PDB entry 6UVD | X-ray diffraction, 2.15 A resolution | chains A and B

# Chain A (and B)
Name: Bcl-2-like protein 1
Organism: Homo sapiens
Notes: chain B of this document is another copy of the same molecule, construct and numbering; everything in this record applies to it too
UniProt: Q07817 (B2CL1_HUMAN); residue numbers follow UniProt; this construct covers 1-26, 83-209
Amino-acid sequence (158 residues; row label = number of the first residue in the row; note: 56 numbers in that range are skipped by the numbering (no residue carries them; nothing is unmodelled there); numbers below 1 keep their minus sign (Gly-4 is residue -4)):
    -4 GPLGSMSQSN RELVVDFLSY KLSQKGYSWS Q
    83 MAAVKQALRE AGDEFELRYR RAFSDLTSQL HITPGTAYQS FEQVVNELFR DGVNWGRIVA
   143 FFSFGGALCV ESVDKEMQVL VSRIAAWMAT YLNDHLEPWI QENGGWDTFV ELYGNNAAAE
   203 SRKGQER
Unresolved in the structure: -4, 198-209 (chain B: -4 to 2, 197-209)
Construct notes: expression tag (-4 to 0)
Curated features (UniProtKB/Swiss-Prot):
  - motif: Ser4 to Trp24 (BH4), Val86 to Arg100 (BH3), Glu129 to Gly148 (BH1), Pro180 to Tyr195 (BH2)
Small-molecule neighbours: XOU ((2R)-3-(Benzylsulfanyl)-2-({[(4-methylphenyl)methyl] [(4 phenylphenyl)carbonyl] carbamoyl}amino) propanoic acid): Ala93, Glu96, Phe97, Arg100, Tyr101, Ala104, Phe105, Leu108, Leu130, Asn136, Trp137, Gly138, Arg139, Val141, Ala142, Phe191, Leu194, Tyr195

# Chain A / chain B interface
Residue-residue contacts - 81 pairs, chain A then chain B:
  Met1(A) - Asn175(B)
  Met1(A) - Glu179(B)
  Ser4(A) - Met83(B)
  Asn5(A) - Ala171(B)
  Asn5(A) - Asn175(B)
  Glu7(A) - Ser25(B)  hydrogen bond
  Glu7(A) - Met83(B)
  Glu7(A) - Lys87(B)  salt bridge
  Leu8(A) - Val86(B)  hydrophobic
  Leu8(A) - Lys87(B)
  Leu8(A) - Leu90(B)  hydrophobic
  Leu8(A) - Phe144(B)  hydrophobic
  Leu8(A) - Trp188(B)  hydrophobic
  Val9(A) - Ala167(B)
  Val9(A) - Leu174(B)  hydrophobic
  Asp11(A) - Lys87(B)
  Asp11(A) - Arg91(B)  salt bridge
  Phe12(A) - Leu90(B)
  Phe12(A) - Arg91(B)
  Phe12(A) - Phe144(B)
  Phe12(A) - Ser145(B)
  Leu13(A) - Gly147(B)
  Leu13(A) - Gly148(B)
  Leu13(A) - Cys151(B)  hydrophobic
  Leu13(A) - Ala167(B)  hydrophobic
  Leu13(A) - Met170(B)  hydrophobic
  Tyr15(A) - Arg91(B)
  Tyr15(A) - Asp95(B)  hydrogen bond
  Lys16(A) - Asp95(B)  salt bridge
  Lys16(A) - Glu98(B)  salt bridge
  Lys16(A) - Val152(B)
  Leu17(A) - Cys151(B)
  Leu17(A) - Val155(B)  hydrophobic
  Gln19(A) - Asp95(B)  hydrogen bond
  Lys20(A) - Val152(B)
  Tyr22(A) - Val152(B)
  Tyr22(A) - Val155(B)  hydrophobic
  Tyr22(A) - Asp156(B)  hydrogen bond
  Ser23(A) - Gln160(B)  hydrogen bond (backbone-side chain)
  Trp24(A) - Gln160(B)
  Trp24(A) - Val163(B)  hydrophobic
  Trp24(A) - Ala167(B)  hydrophobic
  Met83(A) - Gln3(B)
  Met83(A) - Glu7(B)
  Val86(A) - Leu8(B)  hydrophobic
  Lys87(A) - Glu7(B)  salt bridge
  Lys87(A) - Leu8(B)
  Lys87(A) - Asp11(B)
  Leu90(A) - Phe12(B)
  Arg91(A) - Asp11(B)  salt bridge
  Arg91(A) - Tyr15(B)
  Gly94(A) - Phe12(B)
  Asp95(A) - Tyr15(B)  hydrogen bond
  Asp95(A) - Lys16(B)  salt bridge
  Asp95(A) - Gln19(B)  hydrogen bond
  Glu98(A) - Phe12(B)
  Glu98(A) - Lys16(B)  salt bridge
  Phe144(A) - Val9(B)  hydrophobic
  Phe144(A) - Phe12(B)
  Ser145(A) - Phe12(B)
  Gly147(A) - Leu13(B)
  Gly148(A) - Leu13(B)
  Cys151(A) - Leu13(B)  hydrophobic
  Cys151(A) - Leu17(B)  hydrophobic
  Val152(A) - Lys16(B)
  Val152(A) - Lys20(B)
  Val155(A) - Leu17(B)  hydrophobic
  Val155(A) - Tyr22(B)  hydrophobic
  Asp156(A) - Lys20(B)  salt bridge
  Asp156(A) - Tyr22(B)  hydrogen bond
  Val163(A) - Trp24(B)  hydrophobic
  Ala167(A) - Val9(B)
  Ala167(A) - Leu13(B)  hydrophobic
  Met170(A) - Val9(B)  hydrophobic
  Met170(A) - Leu13(B)  hydrophobic
  Leu174(A) - Asn5(B)
  Leu174(A) - Val9(B)  hydrophobic
  Asn175(A) - Asn5(B)  hydrogen bond
  Glu179(A) - Asn5(B)  hydrogen bond
  Trp188(A) - Asn5(B)  hydrogen bond
  Trp188(A) - Leu8(B)
Also at the interface, not in a pair above, chain A (41 interface residues in all): Ala171
Also at the interface, not in a pair above, chain B (43 interface residues in all): Ser4, Arg6, Gly94

# Overview
The interface between chain A and chain B involves 41 residues on one side and 43 on the other, with 11
hydrogen bonds and 9 salt bridges. Polar contacts include Glu7(A)-Lys87(B), Asp11(A)-Arg91(B) and
Lys16(A)-Asp95(B). Bound to chain A: compound XOU.
Chain A and chain B are both Bcl-2-like protein 1 (Homo sapiens); the structure, Crystal structure of BCL-XL
bound to compound 2: (2R)-3-(Benzylsulfanyl)-2-({[(4-methylphenyl)methyl] [(4 phenylphenyl)carbonyl]
carbamoyl}amino) propanoic acid, was determined by X-ray diffraction, deposited together with 6UVC, 6UVE,
6UVF, 6UVG and 6UVH.
